Entry 1WS4 (X-ray diffraction, 1.90 A resolution); this record covers chains A and F of the 8 polymer chains in the assembly.

Chain A:
Name: Agglutinin alpha chain
Organism: Artocarpus integer
UniProtKB: P18670 (LECA_ARTIN); residue numbers follow UniProt; this construct covers 1-133
Chain sequence (133 residues; row label = number of the first residue in the row):
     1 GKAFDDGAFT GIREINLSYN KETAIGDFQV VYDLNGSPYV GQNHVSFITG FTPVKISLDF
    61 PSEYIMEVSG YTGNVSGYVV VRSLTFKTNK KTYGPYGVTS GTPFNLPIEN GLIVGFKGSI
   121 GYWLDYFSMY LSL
Differences from the reference sequence: conflict Val45 (Lys in P18670)
UniProt features mapped onto this chain:
  - region: Val68 to Asn89 (IgA-binding)
  - glycosylation (N-linked (GlcNAc...) asparagine): Asn43, Asn74
  - natural variant: Met66 (M66D; M66V)
Ligand contacts: methyl alpha-D-glucopyranoside (GYP): Gly1, Phe47, Tyr78, Val80, Gly121, Tyr122, Trp123, Asp125

Chain F:
Name: Agglutinin beta-3 chain
Organism: Artocarpus integer
UniProtKB: P18673 (LEC3_ARTIN); residues 1-20 here = UniProt positions 1-20
Chain sequence (20 residues; each row starts with the number of its first residue):
     1 DEQSGISQTV IVGPWGAKSA
Disordered / not traced: 1-2
Differences from the reference sequence: conflict Ser19 (Val in P18673), Ala20 (Ser in P18673)

How chain A and chain F interact:
Pairs across the interface - 18 pairs, chain A then chain F:
  Thr10(A) - Gly5(F)
  Thr10(A) - Ile6(F)
  Thr10(A) - Ser7(F)  hydrogen bond (backbone-backbone)
  Gly11(A) - Gly5(F)
  Phe60(A) - Gly5(F)
  Phe60(A) - Ile6(F)  hydrophobic
  Pro61(A) - Ser4(F)
  Pro61(A) - Gly5(F)  hydrogen bond (backbone-backbone)
  Pro61(A) - Ile6(F)  hydrophobic
  Tyr64(A) - Gln3(F)
  Tyr64(A) - Gly5(F)
  Leu112(A) - Ser4(F)
  Leu112(A) - Gly5(F)
  Leu112(A) - Ile6(F)
  Leu112(A) - Ser7(F)
  Ser132(A) - Ser7(F)  hydrogen bond
  Leu133(A) - Ser7(F)  hydrogen bond (backbone-side chain)
  Leu133(A) - Gln8(F)  hydrogen bond (backbone-backbone)
Interface residues without a listed pair, chain A (10 interface residues in all): Phe9, Val114

In short:
10 residues of chain A and 6 residues of chain F are in contact, with 5 hydrogen bonds. Polar contacts include
Ser132(A)-Ser7(F), Leu133(A)-Ser7(F) and Leu133(A)-Gln8(F). Chain A binds methyl alpha-D-glucopyranoside.
Here chain A is Agglutinin alpha chain and chain F is Agglutinin beta-3 chain, both from Artocarpus integer.
Entry 1WS4 (Crystal structure of Jacalin- Me-alpha-Mannose complex: Promiscuity vs Specificity) was determined
by X-ray diffraction (same publication as 1WS5).
